PDB entry 9PAF | electron microscopy, 3.82 A resolution | chains J and K of the 12 polymer chains in the assembly

[Chain J (and K)]
Protein: Alpha-soluble NSF attachment protein
From: Rattus norvegicus
Notes: chain K of this document is another copy of the same molecule, construct and numbering; everything in this record applies to it too
Reference sequence: P54921 (SNAA_RAT); residue numbers follow UniProt; this construct covers 1-295
Sequence (296 residues; each row starts with the number of its first residue; numbering starts at 0):
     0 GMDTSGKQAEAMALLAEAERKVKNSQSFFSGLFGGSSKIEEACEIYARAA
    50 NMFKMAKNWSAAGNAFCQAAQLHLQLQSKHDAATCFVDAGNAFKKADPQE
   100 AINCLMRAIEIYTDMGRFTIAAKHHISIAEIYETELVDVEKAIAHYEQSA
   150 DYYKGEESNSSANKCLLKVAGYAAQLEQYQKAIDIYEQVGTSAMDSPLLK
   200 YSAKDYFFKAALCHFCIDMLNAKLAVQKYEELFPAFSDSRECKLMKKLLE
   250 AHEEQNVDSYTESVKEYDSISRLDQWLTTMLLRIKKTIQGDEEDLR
Unresolved in the structure: 287-295 (chain K: 25-37, 289-295)
Construct notes: expression tag (0)

[How chain J and chain K interact]
Residue-residue contacts (11; chain J residue first):
  Arg47(J) with Asp113(K), salt bridge
  Asn50(J) with Thr112(K); Gly115(K); Phe117(K)
  Lys53(J) with Phe117(K)
  Met54(J) with Thr112(K)
  Lys56(J) with Asp150(K), salt bridge
  Lys94(J) with Gly154(K)
  Arg271(J) with Lys199(K); Phe232(K); Ala234(K)
Other interface residues (no listed pair), chain K (11 interface residues in all): Lys153, Met193

[Overview]
Chain J and chain K form an interface of 7 and 11 residues respectively; the contacts include 2 salt bridges.
Polar pairs include Arg47(J)-Asp113(K) and Lys56(J)-Asp150(K).
Both chains are Alpha-soluble NSF attachment protein (Rattus norvegicus). Entry 9PAF (21bin20S complex
(NSF-alphaSNAP-2:1 syntaxin-1a:SNAP-25), non-hydrolyzing, class 6) was determined by electron microscopy,
deposited together with 9OJR, 9OJU, 9OJZ, 9OK3, 9OK5, 9OKC and 17 further entries.
